6GJH - chains A and H of the 12 polymer chains in the assembly; structure by X-ray diffraction, 2.10 A resolution.

# Chain A (and H)
Name: Heat shock protein beta-1
Organism: Homo sapiens
Notes: chain H of this document is another copy of the same molecule, construct and numbering; everything in this record applies to it too
UniProt: P04792 (HSPB1_HUMAN); numbering as in UniProt (aligned over 84-170)
Amino-acid sequence (87 residues; each row starts with the number of its first residue):
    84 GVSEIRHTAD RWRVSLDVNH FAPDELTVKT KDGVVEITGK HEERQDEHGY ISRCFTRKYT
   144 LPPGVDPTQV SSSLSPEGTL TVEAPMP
UniProt features mapped onto this chain:
  - modified residue: Ser-86 (Phosphoserine), Ser-98 (Phosphoserine), Lys-123 (N6-acetyllysine)
  - natural variant: Gly-84 (G84R: In HMND3), Leu-99 (L99M: In HMND3), Arg-127 (R127W: In HMND3), Gln-128 (Q128R: In HMND3; uncertain significance), Ser-135 (S135F: In CMT2F and HMND3), Arg-136 (R136L: In CMT2F and HMND3; R136W: In CMT2F), Arg-140 (R140G: In HMND3), Lys-141 (K141Q: In HMND3), Thr-151 (T151I: In HMND3), Ser-156 (S156Y: No effect on oligomerization), Thr-164 (T164A: In CMT2F)
From the paper describing this entry:
  - self-association interface (contacts with another copy of this molecule); pairs are residue here / residue on that copy: Cys-137/Cys-137 (disulfide)

# How chain A and chain H interact
Contacting residue pairs - 6 pairs, chain A then chain H:
  Asp-107(A) / Arg-89(H)  hydrogen bond (backbone-side chain)
  Asp-107(A) / Thr-91(H)
  Asp-107(A) / Ala-92(H)  hydrogen bond (side chain-backbone)
  Glu-108(A) / Arg-89(H)
  Thr-110(A) / Arg-89(H)
  Lys-112(A) / Glu-87(H)  salt bridge
Interface residues without a listed pair, chain A (5 interface residues in all): Leu-109
Interface residues without a listed pair, chain H (5 interface residues in all): His-90

# In short
Chain A and chain H each contribute 5 residues to their interface, with 2 hydrogen bonds and 1 salt bridge.
Among the polar pairs are Lys-112(A)/Glu-87(H), Asp-107(A)/Arg-89(H) and Asp-107(A)/Ala-92(H). From the paper:
a self-association interface involving Cys-137(A).
Chain A and chain H are both Heat shock protein beta-1 (Homo sapiens); the structure, Human Hsp27 (HspB1)
alpha-crystallin domain in complex with a peptide mimic of its phosphorylatable N-terminal region, was
determined by X-ray diffraction.
